PDB entry 8YW3 | electron microscopy, 2.68 A resolution | chains B and G of the 6 polymer chains in the assembly

Chain B:
Name: Guanine nucleotide-binding protein G(I)/G(S)/G(T) subunit beta-1
Organism: Homo sapiens
UniProtKB: P62873 (GBB1_HUMAN); residues 7-345 here correspond to UniProt positions 2-340 (UniProt number = residue number - 5)
Sequence (345 residues; numbered 1 to 345; the number before each row is that of its first residue):
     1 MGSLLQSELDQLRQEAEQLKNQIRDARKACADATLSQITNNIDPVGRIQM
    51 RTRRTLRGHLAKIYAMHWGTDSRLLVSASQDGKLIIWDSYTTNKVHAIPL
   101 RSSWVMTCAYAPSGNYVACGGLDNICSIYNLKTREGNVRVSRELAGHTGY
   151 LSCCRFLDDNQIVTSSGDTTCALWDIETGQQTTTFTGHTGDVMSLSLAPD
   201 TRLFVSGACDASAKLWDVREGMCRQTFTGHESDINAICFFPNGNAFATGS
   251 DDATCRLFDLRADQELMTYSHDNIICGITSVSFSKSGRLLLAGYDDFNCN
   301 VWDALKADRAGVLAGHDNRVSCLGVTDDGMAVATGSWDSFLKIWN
Not modelled in the structure: 1-8
Construct notes: initiating methionine (1); expression tag (2-6)
UniProt features mapped onto this chain:
  - modified residue: Ser7 (N-acetylserine), His271 (Phosphohistidine)

Chain G:
Name: Guanine nucleotide-binding protein G(I)/G(S)/G(O) subunit gamma-2
Organism: Homo sapiens
UniProtKB: P59768 (GBG2_HUMAN); numbering as in UniProt (aligned over 1-71)
Sequence (71 residues; row label = number of the first residue in the row):
     1 MASNNTASIAQARKLVEQLKMEANIDRIKVSKAAADLMAYCEAHAKEDPL
    51 LTPVPASENPFREKKFFCAIL
Not modelled in the structure: 1-5, 63-71
UniProt features mapped onto this chain:
  - modified residue: Ala2 (N-acetylalanine), Cys68 (Cysteine methyl ester)
  - lipidation: Cys68 (S-geranylgeranyl cysteine)

Interface between chain B and chain G:
Contacting residue pairs - 76 pairs, chain B then chain G:
  Leu9(B) with Ile9(G)
  Leu12(B) with Ala12(G), hydrophobic; Arg13(G)
  Glu15(B) with Val16(G)
  Ala16(B) with Val16(G), hydrophobic; Leu19(G)
  Leu19(B) with Val16(G); Leu19(G), hydrophobic; Lys20(G)
  Lys20(B) with Leu19(G)
  Gln22(B) with Ala23(G)
  Ile23(B) with Ala23(G), hydrophobic; Arg27(G)
  Ala26(B) with Arg27(G)
  Cys30(B) with Arg27(G), hydrogen bond (side chain-backbone); Lys29(G), hydrogen bond (backbone-side chain); Val30(G), hydrogen bond (backbone-backbone)
  Ala31(B) with Lys29(G); Val30(G), hydrophobic
  Asp32(B) with Lys29(G), salt bridge; Val30(G); Ser31(G), hydrogen bond
  Leu35(B) with Ala34(G), hydrophobic
  Ile38(B) with Ser31(G)
  Thr39(B) with Met38(G)
  Ile42(B) with Met38(G), hydrophobic
  Val45(B) with Leu51(G), hydrophobic
  Met50(B) with Leu50(G), hydrophobic
  Arg53(B) with Phe61(G), hydrogen bond (side chain-backbone); Arg62(G)
  Arg54(B) with Pro60(G); Phe61(G); Arg62(G)
  Ser89(B) with Phe61(G)
  Tyr90(B) with Pro60(G), hydrophobic; Phe61(G), hydrophobic
  Cys223(B) with Gln18(G), hydrogen bond (backbone-side chain)
  Arg224(B) with Glu22(G)
  Gln225(B) with Glu22(G)
  Thr226(B) with Glu22(G), hydrogen bond (backbone-side chain)
  Phe240(B) with Leu37(G), hydrophobic; Tyr40(G), hydrophobic; Cys41(G), hydrophobic
  Pro241(B) with Tyr40(G)
  Asn242(B) with Leu37(G); Tyr40(G)
  Ala245(B) with Leu37(G), hydrophobic
  Leu257(B) with Leu37(G), hydrophobic
  Asp259(B) with Ala33(G)
  Arg261(B) with Arg27(G); Ile28(G), hydrogen bond (backbone-backbone)
  Ala262(B) with Arg27(G); Ala33(G), hydrophobic
  Asp263(B) with Arg27(G)
  Leu266(B) with Val30(G), hydrophobic
  Ser284(B) with Asp48(G), hydrogen bond
  Lys285(B) with Glu47(G); Asp48(G)
  Ser286(B) with Tyr40(G); Cys41(G); His44(G); Asp48(G), hydrogen bond (backbone-side chain)
  Gly287(B) with Cys41(G), hydrogen bond (backbone-side chain)
  Arg288(B) with Cys41(G); Leu51(G)
  Leu289(B) with Leu51(G), hydrophobic
  Asp328(B) with Pro49(G)
  Gly329(B) with Pro49(G); Leu50(G)
  Met330(B) with Pro49(G), hydrophobic; Asn59(G); Pro60(G)
  Ala331(B) with Phe61(G), hydrophobic
  Val332(B) with Leu50(G), hydrophobic
  Ile343(B) with Phe61(G), hydrophobic
  Asn345(B) with Asn59(G), hydrogen bond
Other interface residues (no listed pair), chain B (53 interface residues in all): Arg27, Ala29, Trp68, Leu305
Other interface residues (no listed pair), chain G (32 interface residues in all): Ala45, Val54

Overview:
53 residues of chain B and 32 residues of chain G are in contact; the contacts include 12 hydrogen bonds and 1
salt bridge. Polar contacts include Asp32(B)-Lys29(G), Cys30(B)-Arg27(G) and Cys30(B)-Lys29(G).
Here chain B is Guanine nucleotide-binding protein G(I)/G(S)/G(T) subunit beta-1 and chain G is Guanine
nucleotide-binding protein G(I)/G(S)/G(O) subunit gamma-2, both from Homo sapiens. Entry 8YW3 (Cryo-EM
structure of the retatrutide-bound human GLP-1R-Gs complex) was determined by electron microscopy (same
publication as 8YW4 and 8YW5).
